3HG0 - chains B and D of the 4 polymer chains in the assembly; structure by X-ray diffraction, 2.10 A resolution.

[Chain B]
Protein: Baseplate protein
Source organism: Lactococcus phage TP901-1
UniProtKB: Q9G096 (Q9G096_9CAUD); residue numbers follow UniProt; this construct covers 1-163
Amino-acid sequence (169 residues; numbered 1 to 169; the number before each row is that of its first residue):
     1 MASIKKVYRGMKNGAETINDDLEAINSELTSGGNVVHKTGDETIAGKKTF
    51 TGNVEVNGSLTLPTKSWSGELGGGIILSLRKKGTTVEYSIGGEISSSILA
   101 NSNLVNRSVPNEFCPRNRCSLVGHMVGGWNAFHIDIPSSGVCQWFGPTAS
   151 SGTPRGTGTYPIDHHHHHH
Not modelled in the structure: 1-33, 164-169
Construct notes: expression tag (164-169)
What the authors report for this chain:
  - self-association interface (contacts with another copy of this molecule); pairs are residue here / residue on that copy: Trp-129/Asn-130 (pi stacking), Trp-129/Met-125 (hydrophobic contact), Trp-129/Trp-144 (hydrophobic contact), Trp-129/Pro-147 (hydrophobic contact)

[Chain D]
Protein: Designed Ankyrin Repeat Protein (DARPin) 20
Source organism: artificial gene
Notes: antibody fragment or engineered binder
Amino-acid sequence (136 residues; row label = number of the first residue in the row):
     1 MRGSHHHHHHGSDLGKKLLEAARAGQDDEVRILMANGADVNAEDKVGLTP
    51 LHLAAMNDHLEIVEVLLKNGADVNAIDAIGETPLHLVAMYGHLEIVEVLL
   101 KHGADVNAQDKFGKTAFDISIDNGNEDLAEILQKLN
Not modelled in the structure: 1-11, 136

[Interface between chain B and chain D]
Contacting residue pairs (6; chain B residue first):
  Gly-127(B) / Met-89(D)
  Gly-128(B) / Met-89(D)
  Trp-129(B) / Met-89(D)
  Trp-129(B) / Tyr-90(D)
  Asn-130(B) / Asp-122(D)  hydrogen bond (side chain-backbone)
  Asn-130(B) / Asn-123(D)
Other interface residues (no listed pair), chain B (5 interface residues in all): Ser-151
Interface features reported in the paper:
  - residue pairs: Trp-129(B)/Tyr-90(D), Trp-129(B)/Met-89(D) (hydrophobic contact)
  - epitope / paratope residues, chain B: Gly-127(B), Gly-128(B), Trp-129(B), Asn-130(B), Ser-151(B)
  - epitope / paratope residues, chain D: Met-89(D), Tyr-90(D)

[In short]
The interface between chain B and chain D involves 5 residues on one side and 4 on the other, with 1 hydrogen
bond. Its one hydrogen-bonded contact is Asn-130(B)/Asp-122(D). The authors report a contact between
Trp-129(B) and Tyr-90(D); a hydrophobic contact between Trp-129(B) and Met-89(D). From the paper:
epitope/paratope residues Gly-127(B), Gly-128(B) and Met-89(D) among others; a self-association interface
involving Trp-129(B).
Chain B is Baseplate protein (Lactococcus phage TP901-1) and chain D is Designed Ankyrin Repeat Protein
(DARPin) 20 (artificial gene); the structure, Crystal structure of a DARPin in complex with ORF49 from
Lactococcal phage TP901-1, was determined by X-ray diffraction.
